PDB entry 3RUG | X-ray diffraction, 2.20 A resolution | chains A and F of the 4 polymer chains in the assembly

[Chain A]
Protein: Antigen-presenting glycoprotein CD1d1
Source organism: Mus musculus
Notes: fragment: extracellular domain
Reference sequence: P11609 (CD1D1_MOUSE); residues 1-279 here correspond to UniProt positions 19-297 (UniProt number = residue number + 18)
Sequence (302 residues; row label = number of the first residue in the row):
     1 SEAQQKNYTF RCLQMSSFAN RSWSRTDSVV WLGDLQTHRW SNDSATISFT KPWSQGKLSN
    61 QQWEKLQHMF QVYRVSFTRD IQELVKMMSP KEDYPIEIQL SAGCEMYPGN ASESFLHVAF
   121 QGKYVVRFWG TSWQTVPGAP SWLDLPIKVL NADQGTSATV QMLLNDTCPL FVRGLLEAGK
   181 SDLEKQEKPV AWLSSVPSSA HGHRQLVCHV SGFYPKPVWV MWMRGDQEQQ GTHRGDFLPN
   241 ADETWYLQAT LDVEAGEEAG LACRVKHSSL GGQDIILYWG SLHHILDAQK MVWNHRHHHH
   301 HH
Not modelled in the structure: 1-7, 199-201, 297-302
Differences from the reference sequence: conflict His201 (Asp219 in P11609); expression tag (280-302)
Cystine bridges: Cys104-Cys168, Cys208-Cys263
Covalent attachments: N-acetylglucosamine (NAG) linked to Asn20, Asn42, Asn165
Ligand contacts: DB6 ((11E,14E)-N-[(2S,3S,4R)-1-(alpha-D-glucopyranosyloxy)-3,4-dihydroxyoctadecan-2-yl]icosa-11,14-dienamide): Cys12, Leu13, Gln14, Ser28, Val30, Trp40, Ile47, Met69, Phe70, Val72, Tyr73, Ser76, Phe77, Asp80, Ile81, Leu84, Val85, Ile96, Ile98, Leu100, Ala102, Leu116, Val118, Phe120, Val125, Val126, Trp133, Trp142, Leu143, Ile147, Leu150, Asp153, Gly155, Thr156, Thr159, Val160, Leu163, Phe171
UniProt features mapped onto this chain:
  - binding site (a D-galactosylceramide): Asp80, Asp153 to Thr156
  - glycosylation (N-linked (GlcNAc...) asparagine): Asn7, Asn20, Asn42, Asn110, Asn165
Reported in the primary citation:
  - conformationally variable residues (side-chain flip): Leu84, Leu150
  - binding site for DB6: Gly155, Thr156

[Chain F]
Protein: Vbeta8.1(mouse variable domain, human constant domain)
Source organism: Mus musculus
Sequence (241 residues; each row starts with the number of its first residue; note: 16 numbers in that range are skipped by the numbering (no residue carries them; nothing is unmodelled there)):
     1 EAAVTQSPRS KVAVTGGKVT LSCHQTNNHD YM
    40 YWYRQDTGHG LRLIHYSYVA DSTEKG
    70 DIPDGYKAS
    80 RPSQENFSL
    90 ILELASLSQT AVYFCASRLG
   113 GYEQYFGPGT RLTVLEDLKN VFPPEVAVFE PSEAEISHTQ KATLVCLATG FYPDHVELSW
   173 WVNGKEVHSG VCTDPQPLKE QPALNDSRYA LSSRLRVSAT FWQNPRNHFR CQVQFYGLSE
   233 NDEWTQDRAK PVTQIVSAEA WGRAD
Not modelled in the structure: 1-2, 197-198, 257
Cystine bridges: Cys23-Cys104, Cys158-Cys223
Reported in the primary citation:
  - conformationally variable residues (loop rearrangement): Gly109

[How chain A and chain F interact]
Pairs across the interface - 16 pairs, chain A then chain F:
  Glu83(A) - Tyr55(F)  hydrogen bond
  Glu83(A) - Tyr57(F)  hydrogen bond
  Lys86(A) - Tyr55(F)  hydrogen bond
  Lys86(A) - Tyr57(F)
  Lys86(A) - Glu63(F)
  Met87(A) - Tyr31(F)
  Met87(A) - Tyr57(F)  hydrophobic
  Leu145(A) - Asp30(F)
  Leu145(A) - Tyr57(F)
  Lys148(A) - Asp30(F)  salt bridge
  Lys148(A) - Leu108(F)
  Val149(A) - Tyr31(F)
  Val149(A) - Gly109(F)
  Val149(A) - Gly113(F)
  Ala152(A) - Gly113(F)
  Ala152(A) - Tyr114(F)
Other interface residues (no listed pair), chain A (8 interface residues in all): Arg21
Other interface residues (no listed pair), chain F (10 interface residues in all): Arg107
From the paper, about this interface:
  - pairs named by the authors: Asp30(F)-Lys148(A) (salt bridge), Tyr31(F)-Val149(A), Tyr55(F)-Glu83(A) (hydrogen bond), Tyr57(F)-Glu83(A) (hydrogen bond), Tyr57(F)-Met87(A) (hydrophobic contact), Tyr57(F)-Leu145(A) (hydrophobic contact), Tyr57(F)-Lys86(A), Glu63(F)-Lys86(A)
  - interface residues, chain F: Leu108(F), Gly109(F), Gly113(F), Tyr114(F)

[Summary]
The interface between chain A and chain F involves 8 residues on one side and 10 on the other; the contacts
include 3 hydrogen bonds and 1 salt bridge. Polar pairs include Lys148(A)-Asp30(F), Glu83(A)-Tyr55(F) and
Glu83(A)-Tyr57(F). The paper describes a salt bridge between Asp30(F) and Lys148(A); contacts between Tyr31(F)
and Val149(A), Tyr57(F) and Lys86(A) and Glu63(F) and Lys86(A); hydrogen bonds between Tyr55(F) and Glu83(A)
and Tyr57(F) and Glu83(A). The paper reports a binding site for DB6 at Gly155(A) and Thr156(A); interface
residues Leu108(F), Gly109(F) and Gly113(F) among others.
Chain A is Antigen-presenting glycoprotein CD1d1 and chain F is Vbeta8.1(mouse variable domain, human constant
domain), both from Mus musculus; the structure, Crystal structure of Valpha10-Vbeta8.1 NKT TCR in complex with
CD1d-alphaglucosylceramide (C20:2), was determined by X-ray diffraction, deposited together with 3AXL.
